Entry 9NBW (electron microscopy, 3.00 A resolution); this record covers chain A.

[Chain A]
Protein: Arsenite transporter ATPase-like protein, arsA
Source organism: Leptospirillum ferriphilum ML-04
UniProtKB: J9ZFA3 (J9ZFA3_LEPFM); numbering as in UniProt (aligned over 2-587)
Amino-acid sequence (594 residues; each row starts with the number of its first residue; numbering starts at 0):
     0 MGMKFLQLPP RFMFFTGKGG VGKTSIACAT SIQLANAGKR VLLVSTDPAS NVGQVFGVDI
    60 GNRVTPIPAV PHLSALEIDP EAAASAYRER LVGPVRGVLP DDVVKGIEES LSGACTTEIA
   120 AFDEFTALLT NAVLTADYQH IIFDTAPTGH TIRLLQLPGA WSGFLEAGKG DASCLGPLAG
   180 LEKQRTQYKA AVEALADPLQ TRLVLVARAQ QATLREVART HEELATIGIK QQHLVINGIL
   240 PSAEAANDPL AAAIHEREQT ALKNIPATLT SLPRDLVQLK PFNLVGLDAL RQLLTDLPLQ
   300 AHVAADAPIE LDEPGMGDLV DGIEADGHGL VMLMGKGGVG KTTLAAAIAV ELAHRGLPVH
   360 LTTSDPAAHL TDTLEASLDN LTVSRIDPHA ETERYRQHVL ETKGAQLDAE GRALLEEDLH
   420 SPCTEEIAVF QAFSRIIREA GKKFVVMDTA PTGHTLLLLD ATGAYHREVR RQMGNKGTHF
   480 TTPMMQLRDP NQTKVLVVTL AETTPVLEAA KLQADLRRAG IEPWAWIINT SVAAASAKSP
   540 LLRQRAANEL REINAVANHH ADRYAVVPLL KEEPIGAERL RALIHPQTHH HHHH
Unresolved in the structure: 0-1, 299-307, 474-478, 586-593
Differences from the reference sequence: cloning artifact (0-1); expression tag (588-593)
Bound ions: Mg2+ site 1: T23 (together with ATP); Mg2+ site 2: T341 (together with ATP)
Residues lining bound ligands:
  - arsenic (ARS): C114, C173, S420, C422, T423, I426
  - ATP (adenosine-5'-triphosphate), molecule 1: K17, G18, Q209, A211, K335, G336, G337, V338, G339, K340, T341, T342, D364, H368, D447, P450, N528, T529, V566, P567, L568, L569, E572, P573
  - ATP, molecule 2: G18, G19, V20, G21, K22, T23, S24, D46, N50, A145, P146, R207, N236, G237, V276, Q277, L278, K279, F281, N282, L283, L292, K335, G336, E501, T503, P504, R544
Reported in the primary citation:
  - arsenic coordination: C114, C173, C422
  - catalytic residues: D46, D364
  - Mg2+ coordination through a water molecule: N50, H368
  - conformationally variable residues (loop rearrangement): D46, N50, D364, H368
  - contacts within the chain: H149-H453 (pi stacking)
  - mutagenesis - C173A: decreased binding to arsenic
  - mutagenesis - C173A: decreased catalytic activity on arsenic

[Summary]
Chain A binds ATP and arsenic. From the paper: catalytic residues D46 and D364; C173A reduces binding to
arsenic.
Chain A is Arsenite transporter ATPase-like protein, arsA (Leptospirillum ferriphilum ML-04); the structure,
Closed conformation of ArsA from L. ferriphilum in complex with MgATP and arsenite at 1.5 minute ..., was
determined by electron microscopy together with 9NBL, 9NBM and 9NBO from the same study.
